Entry 4PKN (X-ray diffraction, 3.66 A resolution); this record covers chains O and U of the 28 polymer chains in the assembly.

[Chain O (and U)]
Name: 10 kDa chaperonin
From: Escherichia coli
Notes: chain U of this document is another copy of the same molecule, construct and numbering; everything in this record applies to it too
Reference sequence: Q7BGE6 (Q7BGE6_ECOLX); numbering as in UniProt (aligned over 1-97)
Sequence (97 residues; row label = number of the first residue in the row):
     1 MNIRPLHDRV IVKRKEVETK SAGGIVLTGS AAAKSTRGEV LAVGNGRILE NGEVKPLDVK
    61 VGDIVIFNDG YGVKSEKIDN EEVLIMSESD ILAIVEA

[Interface between chain O and chain U]
Residue-residue contacts - 36 pairs, chain O then chain U:
  N2(O) with E96(U)
  I3(O) with A93(U), hydrophobic; I94(U); V95(U), hydrophobic
  R4(O) with A93(U); I94(U), hydrogen bond (backbone-backbone); E96(U), salt bridge
  P5(O) with A93(U), hydrophobic
  L6(O) with V59(U), hydrophobic; I91(U); L92(U)
  H7(O) with R47(U), hydrogen bond; D58(U), salt bridge; E88(U), salt bridge
  R9(O) with S89(U), hydrogen bond (side chain-backbone); L92(U)
  N45(O) with D58(U)
  I48(O) with K55(U)
  E50(O) with L49(U); E50(U)
  N51(O) with L49(U); E50(U); E53(U)
  G52(O) with E53(U)
  K74(O) with N68(U)
  E76(O) with T36(U), hydrogen bond; R37(U), salt bridge; I66(U)
  K77(O) with R37(U), hydrogen bond (backbone-side chain)
  I78(O) with R37(U); I66(U), hydrophobic
  N80(O) with S21(U); A22(U); G23(U), hydrogen bond (side chain-backbone); G24(U)
  I85(O) with L92(U), hydrophobic
Interface residues without a listed pair, chain O (20 interface residues in all): M1, I11
Interface residues without a listed pair, chain U (25 interface residues in all): N51, A97

[Overview]
20 residues of chain O and 25 residues of chain U are in contact; the contacts include 6 hydrogen bonds and 4
salt bridges. Polar contacts include R4(O)-E96(U), H7(O)-D58(U) and H7(O)-E88(U).
Chain O and chain U are both 10 kDa chaperonin (Escherichia coli); the structure, Crystal structure of the
football-shaped GroEL-GroES2-(ADPBeFx)14 complex containing substrate Rubisco, was determined by X-ray
diffraction together with 4PKO from the same study.
